8AGE - chains D and G of the 9 polymer chains in the assembly; structure by electron microscopy, 2.80 A resolution.

== Chain D ==
Name: Dolichyl-diphosphooligosaccharide--protein glycosyltransferase subunit OST2
Organism: Saccharomyces cerevisiae
UniProtKB: A0A8H4BUV6 (A0A8H4BUV6_YEASX); residues 1-130 here = UniProt positions 1-130
Chain sequence (130 residues; numbered 1 to 130; the number before each row is that of its first residue):
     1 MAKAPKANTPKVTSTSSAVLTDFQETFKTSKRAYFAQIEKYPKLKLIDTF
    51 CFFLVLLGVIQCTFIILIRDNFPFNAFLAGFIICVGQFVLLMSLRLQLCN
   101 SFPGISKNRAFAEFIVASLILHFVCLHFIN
Disordered / not traced: 1-21
Ligand contacts:
  - palmitoyl-linoleoyl phosphatidylcholine (CPL; 1-palmitoyl-2-linoleoyl-sn-glycero-3-phosphocholine): Leu-119, Phe-123, Val-124, His-127, Asn-130
  - KZB ((2S,3R,4R,5S,6S)-2-(hydroxymethyl)-6-[(1S,2R,3R,4R,5'S,6S,7R,8S,9R,12R,13R,15S,16S,18R)-5',7,9,13-tetramethyl-3,15-bis(oxidanyl)spiro[5-oxapentacyclo[10.8.0.02,9.04,8.013,18]icosane-6,2'-oxane]-16-yl]oxy-oxane-3,4,5-triol): Asn-71, Phe-72, Phe-74

== Chain G ==
Name: Dolichyl-diphosphooligosaccharide--protein glycosyltransferase subunit WBP1
Organism: Saccharomyces cerevisiae
UniProtKB: A0A8H8ULL1 (A0A8H8ULL1_YEASX); numbering as in UniProt (aligned over 1-430)
Chain sequence (430 residues; each row starts with the number of its first residue):
     1 MRTDWNFFFCILLQAIFVVGTQTSRTLVLYDQSTEPLEEYSVYLKDLEQR
    51 NYKLEYLDINSTSTTVDLYDKEQRLFDNIIVFPTKGGKNLARQIPVKQLI
   101 KFFENEGNILCMSSPGAVPNTIRLFLNELGIYPSPKGHVIRDYFSPSSEE
   151 LVVSSNHLLNKYVYNARKSEDFVFGESSAALLENREQIVPILNAPRTSFT
   201 ESKGKCNSWTSGSQGFLVVGFQNLNNARLVWIGSSDFLKNKNQDSNQEFA
   251 KELLKWTFNEKSVIKSVHAVHSHADGTSYDEEPYKIKDKVIYSVGFSEWN
   301 GEEWLPHIADDIQFELRQVDPYYRLTLSPSGNDSETQYYTTGEFILPDRH
   351 GVFTFLTDYRKIGLSFTTDKDVKAIRHLANDEYPRSWEISNSWVYISAIC
   401 GVIVAWIFFVVSFVTTSSVGKKLETFKKTN
Disordered / not traced: 1-24, 419-430
Covalently attached groups: N-acetylglucosamine (NAG) linked to Asn-60, Asn-332
Ligand contacts:
  - KZB ((2S,3R,4R,5S,6S)-2-(hydroxymethyl)-6-[(1S,2R,3R,4R,5'S,6S,7R,8S,9R,12R,13R,15S,16S,18R)-5',7,9,13-tetramethyl-3,15-bis(oxidanyl)spiro[5-oxapentacyclo[10.8.0.02,9.04,8.013,18]icosane-6,2'-oxane]-16-yl]oxy-oxane-3,4,5-triol), molecule 1: Trp-387, Ile-396, Cys-400
  - KZB, molecule 2: Trp-387, Trp-393, Ile-396, Ser-397, Cys-400, Gly-401

== How chain D and chain G interact ==
Contacting residue pairs - 41 pairs, chain D then chain G:
  Pro-42(D) with Ser-417(G)
  Lys-43(D) with Phe-413(G); Thr-416(G)
  Leu-46(D) with Phe-409(G), hydrophobic; Ser-412(G); Phe-413(G)
  Ile-47(D) with Phe-409(G), hydrophobic
  Phe-50(D) with Ala-405(G), hydrophobic; Trp-406(G); Phe-409(G), hydrophobic
  Leu-57(D) with Val-402(G), hydrophobic
  Gln-61(D) with Tyr-395(G); Ala-398(G)
  Phe-64(D) with Val-394(G), hydrophobic; Tyr-395(G)
  Ile-65(D) with Tyr-395(G)
  Phe-72(D) with Ile-389(G), hydrophobic
  Pro-73(D) with Asn-391(G); Ser-392(G)
  Ala-76(D) with Ser-392(G); Tyr-395(G)
  Phe-77(D) with Tyr-395(G), hydrophobic
  Ala-79(D) with Ile-399(G), hydrophobic
  Gly-80(D) with Ile-399(G)
  Ile-83(D) with Ile-399(G), hydrophobic
  Gln-87(D) with Trp-406(G)
  Leu-91(D) with Phe-409(G), hydrophobic
  Leu-98(D) with Phe-413(G), hydrophobic
  Phe-111(D) with Phe-413(G), hydrophobic; Val-414(G), hydrophobic
  Phe-114(D) with Trp-406(G)
  Ser-118(D) with Trp-406(G), hydrogen bond
  Leu-119(D) with Trp-406(G), hydrophobic
  His-122(D) with Trp-406(G)
  Cys-125(D) with Ile-399(G)
  Ile-129(D) with Ser-386(G); Ile-396(G), hydrophobic; Ile-399(G), hydrophobic
  Asn-130(D) with Pro-384(G); Arg-385(G), hydrogen bond (backbone-side chain); Ser-386(G), hydrogen bond (backbone-side chain)
Other interface residues (no listed pair), chain D (34 interface residues in all): Leu-54, Ile-68, Asp-70, Cys-84, Leu-94, Ile-115, Leu-126
Other interface residues (no listed pair), chain G (23 interface residues in all): Ile-403, Val-410, Ser-418

== Overview ==
The interface between chain D and chain G involves 34 residues on one side and 23 on the other; the contacts
include 3 hydrogen bonds. Among the polar pairs are Ser-118(D)/Trp-406(G), Asn-130(D)/Arg-385(G) and
Asn-130(D)/Ser-386(G). Ligands of chain D: compound KZB and palmitoyl-linoleoyl phosphatidylcholine.
Here chain D is Dolichyl-diphosphooligosaccharide--protein glycosyltransferase subunit OST2 and chain G is
Dolichyl-diphosphooligosaccharide--protein glycosyltransferase subunit WBP1, both from Saccharomyces
cerevisiae. Entry 8AGE (Structure of yeast oligosaccharylransferase complex with acceptor peptide bound) was
determined by electron microscopy (same publication as 8AGB and 8AGC).
